PDB entry 7VUY | electron microscopy, 2.84 A resolution | chains A and B of the 5 polymer chains in the assembly

# Chain A
Name: Guanine nucleotide-binding protein G(i) subunit alpha-1
Organism: Homo sapiens
UniProtKB: P63096 (GNAI1_HUMAN); residues 1-354 here = UniProt positions 1-354
Chain sequence (354 residues; each row starts with the number of its first residue):
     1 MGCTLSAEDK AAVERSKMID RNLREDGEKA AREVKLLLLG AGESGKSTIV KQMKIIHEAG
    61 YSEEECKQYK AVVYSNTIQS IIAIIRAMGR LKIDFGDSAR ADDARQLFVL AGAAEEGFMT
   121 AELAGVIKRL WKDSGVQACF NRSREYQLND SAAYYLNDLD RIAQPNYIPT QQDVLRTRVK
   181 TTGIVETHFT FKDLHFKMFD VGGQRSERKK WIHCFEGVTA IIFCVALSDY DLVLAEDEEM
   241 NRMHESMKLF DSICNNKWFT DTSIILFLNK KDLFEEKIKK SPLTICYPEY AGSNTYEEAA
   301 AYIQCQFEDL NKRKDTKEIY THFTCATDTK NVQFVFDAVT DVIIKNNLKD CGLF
Unresolved in the structure: 1-2, 56-181
Curated features (UniProtKB/Swiss-Prot):
  - region: Lys35 to Thr48 (G1 motif), Asp173 to Thr181 (G2 motif), Phe196 to Arg205 (G3 motif), Ile265 to Asp272 (G4 motif), Thr324 to Thr329 (G5 motif)
  - binding site (GTP): Glu43 to Thr48, Ser151, Leu175 to Thr181, Asp200 to Gln204, Asn269 to Asp272, Ala326
  - binding site (Mg(2+)): Ser47, Thr181
  - modified residue: Arg178 (ADP-ribosylarginine), Gln204 (Deamidated glutamine), Cys351 (ADP-ribosylcysteine)
  - lipidation: Gly2 (N-myristoyl glycine), Cys3 (S-palmitoyl cysteine)
  - natural variant: Gly40 (G40C: In NEDHISB; G40R: In NEDHISB), Gly45 (G45D: In NEDHISB), Thr48 (T48I: In NEDHISB; T48K: In NEDHISB), Gln52 (Q52P: In NEDHISB), Ser75 (deletion: In NEDHISB; uncertain significance), Gln172 (deletion: In NEDHISB), Asp173 (D173V: In NEDHISB), Glu186 to Phe189 (deletion: In NEDHISB; uncertain significance), Cys224 (C224Y: In NEDHISB), Lys270 (K270N: In NEDHISB; K270R: In NEDHISB), Asp272 (D272G: In NEDHISB), Ala326 (A326P: In NEDHISB), 1 further natural variant entry in UniProt
  - mutagenesis: Gly42 (G42R: Abolishes switch to an activated conformation and dissociation from beta and gamma subunits upon GTP binding. Abolishes interaction with RGS family members), Glu116 (E116L: Enhances interaction (inactive GDP-bound) with RGS14), Gln147 (Q147L: Enhances interaction (inactive GDP-bound) with RGS14), Glu245 (E245L: Enhances interaction (inactive GDP-bound) with RGS14)

# Chain B
Name: Guanine nucleotide-binding protein G(I)/G(S)/G(T) subunit beta-1
Organism: Homo sapiens
UniProtKB: P62873 (GBB1_HUMAN); residues 2-340 here = UniProt positions 2-340
Chain sequence (358 residues; each row starts with the number of its first residue; numbers below 1 keep their minus sign (Met-17 is residue -17)):
   -17 MHHHHHHLEV LFQGPGSSGS ELDQLRQEAE QLKNQIRDAR KACADATLSQ ITNNIDPVGR
    43 IQMRTRRTLR GHLAKIYAMH WGTDSRLLVS ASQDGKLIIW DSYTTNKVHA IPLRSSWVMT
   103 CAYAPSGNYV ACGGLDNICS IYNLKTREGN VRVSRELAGH TGYLSCCRFL DDNQIVTSSG
   163 DTTCALWDIE TGQQTTTFTG HTGDVMSLSL APDTRLFVSG ACDASAKLWD VREGMCRQTF
   223 TGHESDINAI CFFPNGNAFA TGSDDATCRL FDLRADQELM TYSHDNIICG ITSVSFSKSG
   283 RLLLAGYDDF NCNVWDALKA DRAGVLAGHD NRVSCLGVTD DGMAVATGSW DSFLKIWN
Unresolved in the structure: -17 to 1
Disulfide bonds: Cys121-Cys149
Sequence notes: initiating methionine (-17); expression tag (-16 to 1)
Curated features (UniProtKB/Swiss-Prot):
  - modified residue: Ser2 (N-acetylserine), His266 (Phosphohistidine)
  - natural variant: Leu30 (L30F: In MRD42; uncertain significance), Arg52 (R52G: In MRD42), Gly64 (G64V: In MRD42), Asp76 (D76E: In MRD42; D76G: In MRD42), Gly77 (G77S: In MRD42), Lys78 (K78R: In MRD42), Ile80 (I80N: In MRD42; I80T: In MRD42), His91 (H91R: In MRD42; uncertain significance), Ala92 (A92T: In MRD42), Pro94 (P94S: In MRD42), Leu95 (L95P: In MRD42), Arg96 (R96L: In MRD42), 5 further natural variant entries in UniProt

# Interface between chain A and chain B
Contacting residue pairs (51):
  Asp9(A) - Asn88(B)
  Ala12(A) - Asn88(B)
  Val13(A) - Asn88(B)
  Arg15(A) - Val90(B)  hydrogen bond (side chain-backbone)
  Arg15(A) - His91(B)
  Ser16(A) - Asn88(B)
  Ser16(A) - Lys89(B)  hydrogen bond (side chain-backbone)
  Ile19(A) - Lys89(B)
  Ile19(A) - Val90(B)
  Ile19(A) - Ala92(B)  hydrophobic
  Asp20(A) - Lys89(B)  salt bridge
  Leu23(A) - Gly53(B)
  Leu23(A) - Leu55(B)
  Leu23(A) - Lys78(B)
  Leu23(A) - Ile80(B)  hydrophobic
  Leu23(A) - Lys89(B)
  Asp26(A) - Lys78(B)
  Gly27(A) - Leu55(B)
  Thr182(A) - Asp118(B)
  Thr182(A) - Asn119(B)
  Gly183(A) - Leu117(B)
  Gly183(A) - Asn119(B)
  Ile184(A) - Trp99(B)
  Ile184(A) - Leu117(B)  hydrogen bond (backbone-backbone)
  Phe199(A) - Trp99(B)  hydrophobic
  Gln204(A) - Leu117(B)  hydrogen bond (side chain-backbone)
  Gln204(A) - Asn119(B)  hydrogen bond
  Gln204(A) - Tyr145(B)
  Ser206(A) - Tyr145(B)
  Ser206(A) - Gly162(B)
  Ser206(A) - Asp186(B)
  Glu207(A) - Tyr145(B)
  Glu207(A) - Asp186(B)  hydrogen bond (backbone-side chain)
  Lys210(A) - Tyr145(B)
  Lys210(A) - Met188(B)
  Lys210(A) - Cys204(B)
  Lys210(A) - Asp228(B)  salt bridge
  Lys210(A) - Asn230(B)
  Lys210(A) - Asp246(B)  salt bridge
  Trp211(A) - Leu117(B)  hydrophobic
  Trp211(A) - Tyr145(B)
  His213(A) - Lys57(B)  hydrogen bond (backbone-side chain)
  His213(A) - Tyr59(B)
  His213(A) - Trp332(B)
  Cys214(A) - Tyr59(B)
  Cys214(A) - Trp99(B)
  Phe215(A) - Trp99(B)  hydrophobic
  Phe215(A) - Leu117(B)  hydrophobic
  Glu216(A) - Lys57(B)  salt bridge
  Trp258(A) - Arg314(B)
  Trp258(A) - Trp332(B)  hydrophobic
Also at the interface, not in a pair above, chain A (25 interface residues in all): Lys35
Also at the interface, not in a pair above, chain B (30 interface residues in all): Arg52, Gln75, Thr87, Met101, His142

# Overview
Chain A and chain B form an interface of 25 and 30 residues respectively, with 7 hydrogen bonds and 4 salt
bridges. Polar pairs include Asp20(A)-Lys89(B), Lys210(A)-Asp228(B) and Lys210(A)-Asp246(B).
Chain A is Guanine nucleotide-binding protein G(i) subunit alpha-1 and chain B is Guanine nucleotide-binding
protein G(I)/G(S)/G(T) subunit beta-1, both from Homo sapiens; the structure, Cryo-EM structure of
pseudoallergen receptor MRGPRX2 complex with PAMP-12. state1, was determined by electron microscopy (same
publication as 7VDH, 7VDL, 7VDM, 7VUZ, 7VV0, 7VV3, 7VV4 and 7VV5).
